Entry 5EDD (X-ray diffraction, 1.97 A resolution); this record covers chain A.

[Chain A]
Name: Deoxyuridine 5'-triphosphate nucleotidohydrolase
From: Mycobacterium tuberculosis
Notes: EC 3.6.1.23
Reference sequence: A5U649 (DUT_MYCTA); numbering as in UniProt (aligned over 1-154)
Chain sequence (174 residues; numbered -19 to 154; the number before each row is that of its first residue; numbers below 1 keep their minus sign (Met-19 is residue -19)):
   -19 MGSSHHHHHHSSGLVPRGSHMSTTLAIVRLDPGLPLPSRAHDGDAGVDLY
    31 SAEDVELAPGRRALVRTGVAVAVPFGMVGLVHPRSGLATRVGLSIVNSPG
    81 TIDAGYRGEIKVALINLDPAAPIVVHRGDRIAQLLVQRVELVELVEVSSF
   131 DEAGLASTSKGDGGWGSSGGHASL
Not modelled in the structure: -19 to -11, 134-154
Differences from the reference sequence: initiating methionine (-19); expression tag (-18 to 0); engineered mutation Lys140 (Arg in A5U649), Trp145 (His in A5U649)
UniProt features mapped onto this chain:
  - binding site (substrate): Arg64 to Gly66, Asn77, Thr81 to Asp83, Lys91
Ligand contacts: DUP (2'-deoxyuridine 5'-alpha,beta-imido-triphosphate): Ala20, Val61, Pro63, Arg64, Ser65, Gly66, Leu67, Asn77, Gly80, Thr81, Ile82, Asp83, Tyr86, Glu89, Ile90, Lys91, Gln113
Reported in the primary citation:
  - binding site for DUP: Arg64
  - conformationally variable residues (order/disorder transition): Ser18 to Asp24, Lys140
  - mutagenesis - R140K/H145W: decreased catalytic activity

[Summary]
Ligands of chain A: compound DUP. UniProt lists 8 substrate-binding residues. The paper reports a binding site
for DUP at Arg64; R140K/H145W reduce catalytic activity.
Chain A is Deoxyuridine 5'-triphosphate nucleotidohydrolase (Mycobacterium tuberculosis); the structure,
Crystal structure of Mycobacterium tuberculosis dUTPase R140K, H145W mutant, was determined by X-ray
diffraction (same publication as 5ECT).
